Entry 1HP4 (X-ray diffraction, 2.20 A resolution); this record covers chain A.

Chain A:
Protein: Beta-N-acetylhexosaminidase
From: Streptomyces plicatus
Notes: EC 3.2.1.52
UniProtKB: O85361 (O85361_STRPL); residue numbers follow UniProt; this construct covers 3-506
Chain sequence (512 residues; numbered -5 to 506; the number before each row is that of its first residue; numbers below 1 keep their minus sign (Met-5 is residue -5)):
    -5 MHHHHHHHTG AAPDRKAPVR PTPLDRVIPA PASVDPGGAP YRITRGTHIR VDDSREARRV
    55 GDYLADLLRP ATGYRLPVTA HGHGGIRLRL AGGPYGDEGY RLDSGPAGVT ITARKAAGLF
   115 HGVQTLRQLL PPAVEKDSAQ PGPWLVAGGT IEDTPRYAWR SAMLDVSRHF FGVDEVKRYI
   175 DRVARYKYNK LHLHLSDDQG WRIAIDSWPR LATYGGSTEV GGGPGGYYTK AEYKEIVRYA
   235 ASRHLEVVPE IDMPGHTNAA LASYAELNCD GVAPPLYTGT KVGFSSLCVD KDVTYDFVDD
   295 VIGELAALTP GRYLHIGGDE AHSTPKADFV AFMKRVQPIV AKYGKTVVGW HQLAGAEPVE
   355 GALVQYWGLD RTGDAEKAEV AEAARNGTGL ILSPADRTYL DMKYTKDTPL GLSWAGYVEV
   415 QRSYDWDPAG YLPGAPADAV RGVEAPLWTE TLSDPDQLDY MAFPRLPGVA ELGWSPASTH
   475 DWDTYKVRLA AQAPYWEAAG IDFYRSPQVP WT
Unresolved in the structure: -5 to 7
Differences from the reference sequence: initiating methionine (-5)
Disulfide bonds: Cys263-Cys282

Overview:
Chain A is Beta-N-acetylhexosaminidase (Streptomyces plicatus); the structure, Crystal structure of
streptomyces plicatus beta-N-acetylhexosaminidase, was determined by X-ray diffraction together with 1HP5 from
the same study.
